5LG4 - chains A and B of the 3 polymer chains in the assembly; structure by X-ray diffraction, 2.90 A resolution.

[Chain A]
Molecule: Protein SSO2
From: Saccharomyces cerevisiae (strain ATCC 204508 / S288c)
Reference sequence: P39926 (SSO2_YEAST); numbering as in UniProt (aligned over 36-227)
Sequence (196 residues; numbered 32 to 227; the number before each row is that of its first residue):
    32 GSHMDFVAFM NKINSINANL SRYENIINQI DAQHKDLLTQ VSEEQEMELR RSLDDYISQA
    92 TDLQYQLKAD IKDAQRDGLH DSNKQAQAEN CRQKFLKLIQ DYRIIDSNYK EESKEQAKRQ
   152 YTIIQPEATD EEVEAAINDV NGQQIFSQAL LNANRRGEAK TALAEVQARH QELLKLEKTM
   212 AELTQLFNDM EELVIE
Unresolved in the structure: 32, 183-189
Sequence notes: expression tag (32-35)

[Chain B]
Molecule: Exocyst complex component SEC3
From: Saccharomyces cerevisiae (strain ATCC 204508 / S288c)
Reference sequence: P33332 (SEC3_YEAST); residue numbers follow UniProt; this construct covers 75-320
Sequence (250 residues; each row starts with the number of its first residue):
    71 QGHMSNFLAE QYERDRKAII NCCFSRPDHK TGEPPNNYIT HVRIIEDSKF PSSRPPPDSK
   131 LENKKKRLLI LSAKPNNAKL IQIHKARENS DGSFQIGRTW QLTELVRVEK DLEISEGFIL
   191 TMSKKYYWET NSAKERTVFI KSLITLYIQT FEGHVPELVN WDLSLFYLDE RSYQRAVITN
   251 RPGSVSPIKS PTSNFTTNTT QSVGSVPFSA PTERTRRSET ESVNPVSTPA SVEYHAGMKS
   311 LNKAPYSSNS
Unresolved in the structure: 71-73, 100-101, 250-320
Sequence notes: expression tag (71-74)
From the paper describing this entry:
  - mutagenesis - K149E/Q219K/E222K/H224D/Y237D/R241E/R245E, K149E/E222K/H224D/Y237D: decreased binding to Protein SSO2 (chain A)
  - mutagenesis - K149E/Q219K/E222K/H224D/Y237D/R241E/R245E, K149E/E222K/H224D/Y237D: decreased growth

[How chain A and chain B interact]
Residue-residue contacts (29):
  Asp62(A) with Arg245(B), salt bridge
  Lys66(A) with Arg245(B)
  Leu127(A) with Tyr237(B)
  Lys128(A) with Tyr237(B); Asp239(B), salt bridge
  Gln131(A) with Ile218(B); Phe236(B); Tyr237(B); Leu238(B)
  Asp132(A) with Ser242(B)
  Arg134(A) with Ile218(B); Gln219(B); Gly223(B)
  Ile135(A) with Gly223(B); Leu238(B), hydrophobic; Ser242(B); Ala246(B), hydrophobic
  Ile136(A) with Arg245(B)
  Ser138(A) with Glu222(B), hydrogen bond (side chain-backbone); His224(B)
  Asn139(A) with Arg245(B), hydrogen bond (side chain-backbone)
  Lys141(A) with Glu222(B)
  Glu142(A) with His224(B), salt bridge
  Met211(A) with Glu222(B)
  Thr215(A) with Gln219(B)
  Phe218(A) with Thr215(B); Tyr237(B), hydrophobic
  Asn219(A) with Gln219(B)
  Glu222(A) with Tyr237(B), hydrogen bond
Interface residues without a listed pair, chain A (19 interface residues in all): Gln124
Interface residues without a listed pair, chain B (14 interface residues in all): Arg241

[Summary]
Chain A and chain B form an interface of 19 and 14 residues respectively; the contacts include 3 hydrogen
bonds and 3 salt bridges. Polar pairs include Asp62(A)-Arg245(B), Lys128(A)-Asp239(B) and Glu142(A)-His224(B).
The paper reports that K149E/Q219K/E222K/H224D/Y237D/R241E/R245E and K149E/E222K/H224D/Y237D of chain B reduce
binding to Protein SSO2 (chain A); K149E/Q219K/E222K/H224D/Y237D/R241E/R245E and K149E/E222K/H224D/Y237D of
chain B reduce growth.
Here chain A is Protein SSO2 and chain B is Exocyst complex component SEC3, both from Saccharomyces cerevisiae
(strain ATCC 204508 / S288c). Entry 5LG4 (Crystal structure of the Sec3/Sso2 complex at 2.9 angstrom
resolution) was determined by X-ray diffraction, deposited together with 5M4Y.
